8IVX - chains A and L of the 3 polymer chains in the assembly; structure by X-ray diffraction, 1.90 A resolution.

# Chain A
Protein: aNRP2-14
From: Homo sapiens
UniProtKB: O60462 (NRP2_HUMAN); residue numbers follow UniProt; this construct covers 25-595
Chain sequence (583 residues; each row starts with the number of its first residue):
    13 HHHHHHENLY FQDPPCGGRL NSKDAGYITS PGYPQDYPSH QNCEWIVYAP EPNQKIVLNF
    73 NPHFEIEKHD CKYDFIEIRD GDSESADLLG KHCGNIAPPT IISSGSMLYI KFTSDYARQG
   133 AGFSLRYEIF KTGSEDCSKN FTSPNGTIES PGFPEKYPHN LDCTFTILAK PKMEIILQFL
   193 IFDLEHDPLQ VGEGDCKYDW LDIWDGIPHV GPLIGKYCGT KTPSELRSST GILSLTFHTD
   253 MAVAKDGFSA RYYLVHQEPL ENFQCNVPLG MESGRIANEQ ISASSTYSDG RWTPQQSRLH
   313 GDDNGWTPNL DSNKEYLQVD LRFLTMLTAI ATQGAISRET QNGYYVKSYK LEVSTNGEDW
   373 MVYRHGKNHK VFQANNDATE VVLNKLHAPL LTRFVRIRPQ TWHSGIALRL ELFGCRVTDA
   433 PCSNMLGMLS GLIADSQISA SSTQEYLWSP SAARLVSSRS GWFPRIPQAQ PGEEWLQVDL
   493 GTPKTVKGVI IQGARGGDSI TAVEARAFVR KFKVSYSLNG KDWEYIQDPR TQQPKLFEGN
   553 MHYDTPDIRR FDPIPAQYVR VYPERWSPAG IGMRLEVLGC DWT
Not modelled in the structure: 13-148, 197-209, 257-258, 270-273, 378-380, 458-459, 477-482, 508-517
Disulfide bonds: C149-C175, C277-C427, C434-C592
Sequence notes: expression tag (13-24)
Curated features (UniProtKB/Swiss-Prot):
  - binding site (Ca(2+)): E197, D211, D252
  - glycosylation (N-linked (GlcNAc...) asparagine): N152, N157

# Chain L
Protein: Light chain of antibody 14V4 Fab fragment
From: Homo sapiens
Notes: antibody fragment or engineered binder
Chain sequence (215 residues; numbered 1 to 215; the number before each row is that of its first residue):
     1 DIVMTQSQKF MSTTVGDRVS ITCKASQNVG TAVAWYQQKP GQSPKLLIYS ASNRYTGVPD
    61 RFTGSGSGTD FTLTISNMQS EDLADYFCQQ YSSYPPYTFG GGTKLEIKRA DAAPTVSIFP
   121 PSSEQLTSGG ASVVCFLNNF YPKDINVKWK IDGSERQNGV LNSWTDQDSK DSTYSMSSTL
   181 TLTKDEYERH NSYTCEATHK TSTSPIVKSF NRNEC
Not modelled in the structure: 214-215
Disulfide bonds: C23-C88, C135-C195

# Interface between chain A and chain L
Residue-residue contacts (8; chain A residue first):
  F165(A) with S92(L)
  P166(A) with N28(L); V29(L); G30(L); S92(L)
  E167(A) with N28(L)
  I193(A) with Y91(L); S92(L)
Also at the interface, not in a pair above, chain A (5 interface residues in all): R263
Also at the interface, not in a pair above, chain L (7 interface residues in all): A32, Y94

# In short
Chain A and chain L form an interface of 5 and 7 residues respectively. UniProt lists 3 Ca2+-binding residues
on chain A.
Here chain A is aNRP2-14 and chain L is Light chain of antibody 14V4 Fab fragment, both from Homo sapiens.
Entry 8IVX (Crystal structure of NRP2 in complex with aNRP2-14 Fab fragment) was determined by X-ray
diffraction (same publication as 8IVW).
